Entry 1XJW (X-ray diffraction, 2.71 A resolution); this record covers chains B and D of the 4 polymer chains in the assembly.

# Chain B (and D)
Molecule: Aspartate carbamoyltransferase regulatory chain
Source organism: Escherichia coli
Notes: chain D of this document is another copy of the same molecule, construct and numbering; everything in this record applies to it too
Reference sequence: P0A7F3 (PYRI_ECOLI); residues 2-153 here correspond to UniProt positions 1-152 (UniProt number = residue number - 1)
Sequence (153 residues; numbered 1 to 153; the number before each row is that of its first residue):
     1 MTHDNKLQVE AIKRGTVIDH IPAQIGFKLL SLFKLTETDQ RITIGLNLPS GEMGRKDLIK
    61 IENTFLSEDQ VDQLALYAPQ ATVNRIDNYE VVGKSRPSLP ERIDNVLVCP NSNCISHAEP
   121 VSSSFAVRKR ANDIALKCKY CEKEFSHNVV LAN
Sequence notes: initiating methionine (1)
Metal / ion sites: Zn2+: C109, C114, C138, C141

# Interface between chain B and chain D
Residue-residue contacts (39):
  L7(B) - A11(D)
  Q8(B) - V9(D)
  Q8(B) - E10(D)
  Q8(B) - A11(D)
  V9(B) - L7(D)
  V9(B) - Q8(D)
  V9(B) - V9(D)  hydrogen bond (backbone-backbone)
  V9(B) - E10(D)
  E10(B) - Q8(D)
  E10(B) - E10(D)
  A11(B) - Q8(D)  hydrogen bond (backbone-side chain)
  F27(B) - F27(D)  hydrophobic
  F27(B) - L30(D)  hydrophobic
  F27(B) - S31(D)
  F27(B) - T36(D)
  L30(B) - F27(D)  hydrophobic
  S31(B) - F27(D)
  T36(B) - L46(D)
  T38(B) - Q24(D)
  T38(B) - N47(D)  hydrogen bond (backbone-side chain)
  D39(B) - N47(D)  hydrogen bond (backbone-side chain)
  D39(B) - R55(D)  salt bridge
  Q40(B) - N47(D)  hydrogen bond (backbone-side chain)
  R41(B) - L46(D)
  R41(B) - N47(D)
  R41(B) - P49(D)
  I42(B) - I44(D)
  I42(B) - G45(D)
  I42(B) - L46(D)  hydrogen bond (backbone-backbone)
  T43(B) - I44(D)
  I44(B) - I42(D)
  I44(B) - T43(D)
  I44(B) - I44(D)  hydrogen bond (backbone-backbone)
  I44(B) - L46(D)  hydrophobic
  G45(B) - I42(D)
  L46(B) - R41(D)
  L46(B) - I42(D)  hydrogen bond (backbone-backbone)
  N47(B) - D39(D)  hydrogen bond (side chain-backbone)
  R55(B) - D39(D)  salt bridge
Other interface residues (no listed pair), chain B (24 interface residues in all): I12, Q24, E37, L48
Other interface residues (no listed pair), chain D (23 interface residues in all): T38, Q40, L48

# Summary
The interface between chain B and chain D involves 24 residues on one side and 23 on the other; the contacts
include 9 hydrogen bonds and 2 salt bridges. Polar contacts include D39(B)-R55(D), A11(B)-Q8(D) and
T38(B)-N47(D).
Both chains are Aspartate carbamoyltransferase regulatory chain (Escherichia coli). Entry 1XJW (The Structure
of E. coli Aspartate Transcarbamoylase Q137A Mutant in The R-State) was determined by X-ray diffraction.
